Entry 8SV8 (electron microscopy, 3.38 A resolution); this record covers chains A and B of the 4 polymer chains in the assembly.

# Chain A
Protein: Ubiquitin-like modifier-activating enzyme 7
Organism: Homo sapiens
Reference sequence: P41226 (UBA7_HUMAN); numbering as in UniProt (aligned over 1-1012)
Amino-acid sequence (1012 residues; numbered 1 to 1012; the number before each row is that of its first residue):
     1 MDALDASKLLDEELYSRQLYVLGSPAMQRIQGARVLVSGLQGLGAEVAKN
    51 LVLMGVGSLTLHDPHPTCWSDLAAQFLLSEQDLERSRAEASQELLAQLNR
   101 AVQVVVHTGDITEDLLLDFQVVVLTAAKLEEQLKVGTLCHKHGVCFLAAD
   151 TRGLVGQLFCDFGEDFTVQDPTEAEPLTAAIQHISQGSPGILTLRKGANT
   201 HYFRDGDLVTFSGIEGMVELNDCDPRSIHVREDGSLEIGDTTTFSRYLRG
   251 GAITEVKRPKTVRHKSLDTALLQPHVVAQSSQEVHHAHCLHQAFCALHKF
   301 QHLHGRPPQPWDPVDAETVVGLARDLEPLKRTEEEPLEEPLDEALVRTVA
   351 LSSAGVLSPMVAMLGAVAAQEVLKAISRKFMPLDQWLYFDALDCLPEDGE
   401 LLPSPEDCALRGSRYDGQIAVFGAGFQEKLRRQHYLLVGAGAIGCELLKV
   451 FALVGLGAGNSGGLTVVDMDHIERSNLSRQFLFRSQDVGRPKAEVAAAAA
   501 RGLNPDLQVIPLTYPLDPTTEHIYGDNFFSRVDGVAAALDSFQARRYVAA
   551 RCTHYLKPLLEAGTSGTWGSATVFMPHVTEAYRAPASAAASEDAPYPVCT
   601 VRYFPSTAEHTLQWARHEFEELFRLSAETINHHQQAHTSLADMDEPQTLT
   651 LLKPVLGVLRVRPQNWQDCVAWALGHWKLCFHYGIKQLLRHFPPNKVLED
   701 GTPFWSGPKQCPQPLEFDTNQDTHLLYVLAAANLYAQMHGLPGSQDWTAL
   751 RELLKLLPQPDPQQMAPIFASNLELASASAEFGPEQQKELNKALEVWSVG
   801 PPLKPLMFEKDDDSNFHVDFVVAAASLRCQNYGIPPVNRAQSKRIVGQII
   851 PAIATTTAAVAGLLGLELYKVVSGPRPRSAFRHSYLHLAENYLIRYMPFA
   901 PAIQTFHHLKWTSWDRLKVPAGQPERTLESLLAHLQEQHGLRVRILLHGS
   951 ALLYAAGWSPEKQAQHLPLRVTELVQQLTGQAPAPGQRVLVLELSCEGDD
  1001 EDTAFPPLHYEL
Disordered / not traced: 1-20
Ligand contacts: adenosine monophosphate (AMP): Val438, Gly439, Ala440, Gly441, Ala442, Ile443, Val467, Asp468, Met469, Asp470, Lys492, Pro515, Leu516, Ala538, Leu539, Asp540, Ser541, Ala544
Swiss-Prot annotation at these positions:
  - active site: Cys599 (Glycyl thioester intermediate)
  - modified residue: Ser266 (Phosphoserine)
  - natural variant: Glu397 to Leu1012 (deletion: Found in a small consanguineous family with learning disability; uncertain significance)
From the paper describing this entry:
  - catalytic residues: Cys599 (citing earlier work)
  - binding site for adenosine monophosphate: Ile443, Asp468, Lys492
  - catalytic residues: Ala442, Ile443
  - catalytic residues: Arg479 (by similarity / conservation)
  - mutagenesis - D468R: decreased catalytic activity on ISG15
  - specificity-determining residues: Ile894, Tyr896, Phe899 (by similarity / conservation)
  - mutagenesis - R602D, H691D, D999R/E1001K: decreased catalytic activity with Ubiquitin/ISG15-conjugating enzyme E2 L6
  - specificity-determining residues: Ser995, Asp999 (proposed by the authors, not directly observed)
  - mutagenesis - K492A: decreased catalytic activity with Ubiquitin-like protein ISG15 (chain B)

# Chain B
Protein: Ubiquitin-like protein ISG15
Organism: Homo sapiens
Reference sequence: P05161 (ISG15_HUMAN); residues 1-157 here = UniProt positions 1-157
Amino-acid sequence (157 residues; row label = number of the first residue in the row):
     1 MGWDLTVKMLAGNEFQVSLSSSMSVSELKAQITQKIGVHAFQQRLAVHPS
    51 GVALQDRVPLASQGLGPGSTVLLVVDKSDEPLSILVRNNKGRSSTYEVRL
   101 TQTVAHLKQQVSGLEGVQDDLFWLTFEGKPLEDQLPLGEYGLKPLSTVFM
   151 NLRLRGG
Disordered / not traced: 1-78
Construct notes: engineered mutation Ser78 (Cys in P05161)
Glycans and other covalent adducts: adenosine monophosphate (AMP) linked to Gly157
Swiss-Prot annotation at these positions:
  - region: Arg153 to Gly157 (Involved in the ligation of specific target proteins)
  - motif: Leu152 to Gly157 (LRLRGG)
  - site: Arg153 (Interacts with activating enzyme)
  - cross-link: Gly157 (Glycyl lysine isopeptide (Gly-Lys) (interchain with K-? in acceptor proteins))
  - mutagenesis: Arg44 (R44A: Does not affect ISG15 signaling, interaction with ITGAL or activation of SRC family tyrosine kinases), Ser83 (S83A: Does not affect ISG15 signaling, interaction with ITGAL or activation of SRC family tyrosine kinases), Tyr96 (Y96L: Reduces ISG15 signaling. Strongly reduces ISG15 signaling and abolishes interaction with ITGAL and activation of SRC family tyrosine kinases; when associated with D-102), Arg99 (R99A: Strongly reduces ISG15 signaling and abolishes interaction with ITGAL), Thr101 (T101A: Strongly reduces ISG15 signaling and abolishes interaction with ITGAL and activation of SRC family tyrosine kinases), Gln102 (Q102D: Reduces ISG15 signaling. Strongly reduces ISG15 signaling and abolishes interaction with ITGAL and activation of SRC family tyrosine kinases; when associated with L-96), Thr103 (T103A: Strongly reduces ISG15 signaling and abolishes interaction with ITGAL)
From the paper describing this entry:
  - mutagenesis - N89A, N89A/T125A/N151A, R92E, Q118A/D120K/R153D, T125A, N151A: decreased catalytic activity with Ubiquitin-like modifier-activating enzyme 7 (chain A)
  - specificity-determining residues: Trp123, Pro130 (by similarity / conservation)

# Chain A / chain B interface
Contacting residue pairs (53):
  Glu173(A) - Lys90(B)  hydrogen bond (backbone-side chain)
  Ala174(A) - Lys90(B)
  Glu175(A) - Arg92(B)
  Leu177(A) - Arg92(B)
  Ala198(A) - Leu114(B)
  Tyr202(A) - Arg92(B)
  Tyr202(A) - Glu115(B)  hydrogen bond
  Arg204(A) - Ser93(B)  hydrogen bond (side chain-backbone)
  Arg204(A) - Ser94(B)
  Gln279(A) - Glu127(B)
  Gln279(A) - Gly128(B)
  Gln279(A) - Phe149(B)
  Ile443(A) - Gly157(B)
  Leu539(A) - Arg155(B)
  Leu539(A) - Gly157(B)
  Asp540(A) - Arg155(B)
  Asp540(A) - Gly157(B)
  Ser541(A) - Arg155(B)
  Phe542(A) - Arg153(B)
  Phe542(A) - Leu154(B)
  Phe542(A) - Arg155(B)
  Arg545(A) - Leu154(B)  hydrogen bond (side chain-backbone)
  Arg545(A) - Arg155(B)  hydrogen bond (side chain-backbone)
  Arg545(A) - Gly156(B)  hydrogen bond (side chain-backbone)
  Gly563(A) - Leu154(B)
  Gly563(A) - Gly156(B)
  Thr564(A) - Gly156(B)  hydrogen bond (backbone-backbone)
  Ser565(A) - Leu154(B)
  Trp568(A) - Asn89(B)
  Trp568(A) - Leu154(B)  hydrophobic
  Gly569(A) - Leu154(B)
  Ser570(A) - Leu154(B)
  Arg583(A) - Arg153(B)
  Pro585(A) - Asp120(B)
  Pro585(A) - Leu121(B)  hydrophobic
  Ser587(A) - Gln118(B)
  Ala588(A) - Leu121(B)  hydrophobic
  Glu592(A) - Arg155(B)  salt bridge
  Arg844(A) - Lys90(B)
  Tyr885(A) - Trp123(B)  hydrophobic
  Tyr885(A) - Asn151(B)
  Tyr885(A) - Leu152(B)  hydrogen bond (side chain-backbone)
  Tyr885(A) - Leu154(B)  hydrophobic
  Glu890(A) - Phe149(B)
  Tyr892(A) - Thr125(B)
  Tyr892(A) - Asn151(B)  hydrogen bond
  Ile894(A) - Trp123(B)  hydrophobic
  Ile894(A) - Gly128(B)
  Tyr896(A) - Trp123(B)
  Tyr896(A) - Lys129(B)
  Tyr896(A) - Pro130(B)  hydrophobic
  Phe899(A) - Pro130(B)  hydrophobic
  Phe899(A) - Glu132(B)
Also at the interface, not in a pair above, chain A (42 interface residues in all): Thr172, His201, Ser280, Ala442, Ala584, Ala586, Ser591, Ala852, His887, Met897
Also at the interface, not in a pair above, chain B (29 interface residues in all): Arg87, Asn88, Gly91, Met150
From the paper, about this interface:
  - residue pairs: Asn89(B)-Trp568(A) (hydrophobic contact), Lys90(B)-Ala174(A), Arg92(B)-Glu175(A) (backbone contact), Arg92(B)-Leu177(A) (hydrophobic contact), Arg92(B)-Tyr202(A) (hydrophobic contact), Ser93(B)-Arg204(A) (hydrogen bond), Glu115(B)-Tyr202(A) (hydrogen bond), Thr125(B)-Ile894(A) (hydrophobic contact), Asn151(B)-Tyr885(A), Asn151(B)-Tyr892(A), Leu154(B)-Trp568(A) (hydrophobic contact), Leu154(B)-Gly569(A) (hydrophobic contact), Leu154(B)-Tyr885(A) (hydrophobic contact), Arg155(B)-Phe542(A) (hydrophobic contact), Arg155(B)-Glu592(A), Gly156(B)-Thr564(A) (backbone contact), Gly157(B)-Ala442(A) (backbone contact), Gly157(B)-Ile443(A) (backbone contact)
  - interface residues, chain A: Tyr885(A), Ile894(A), Tyr896(A), Phe899(A)
  - interface residues, chain B: Gln118(B), Asp120(B), Trp123(B), Pro130(B), Arg153(B)

# Summary
42 residues of chain A face 29 of chain B across their interface; the contacts include 9 hydrogen bonds and 1
salt bridge. Polar contacts include Glu592(A)-Arg155(B), Glu173(A)-Lys90(B) and Tyr202(A)-Glu115(B). The paper
describes hydrophobic contacts between Asn89(B) and Trp568(A), Arg92(B) and Leu177(A) and Arg92(B) and
Tyr202(A) among others; contacts between Lys90(B) and Ala174(A), Asn151(B) and Tyr885(A) and Asn151(B) and
Tyr892(A) among others; backbone contacts between Arg92(B) and Glu175(A), Gly156(B) and Thr564(A) and
Gly157(B) and Ala442(A) among others. The paper reports catalytic residues Cys599(A), Ala442(A) and Ile443(A)
among others; N89A, N89A/T125A/N151A and R92E of chain B, among others, reduce catalytic activity with
Ubiquitin-like modifier-activating enzyme 7 (chain A); 11 substitutions were tested in all.
Here chain A is Ubiquitin-like modifier-activating enzyme 7 and chain B is Ubiquitin-like protein ISG15, both
from Homo sapiens. Entry 8SV8 (Cryo-EM structure of a double loaded human UBA7-UBE2L6-ISG15 thioester mimetic
complex from a composite map) was determined by electron microscopy together with 8SE9, 8SEA and 8SEB from the
same study.
